4M7A - chains H and N of the 8 polymer chains in the assembly; structure by X-ray diffraction, 2.78 A resolution.

[Chain H]
Name: U6 snRNA-associated Sm-like protein LSm8
From: Saccharomyces cerevisiae
UniProtKB: P47093 (LSM8_YEAST); residue numbers follow UniProt; this construct covers 1-96
Sequence (96 residues; row label = number of the first residue in the row):
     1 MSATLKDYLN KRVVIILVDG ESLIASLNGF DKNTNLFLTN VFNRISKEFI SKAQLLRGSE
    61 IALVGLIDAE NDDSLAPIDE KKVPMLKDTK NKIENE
Unresolved in the structure: 1-3, 45-46, 68-96
Sequence notes: engineered mutation Leu17 (Lys in P47093), Ser22 (Cys in P47093), Leu38 (Ile in P47093), Ser51 (Cys in P47093)

[Chain N]
Name: U6 snRNA-associated Sm-like protein LSm4
From: Saccharomyces cerevisiae
UniProtKB: P40070 (LSM4_YEAST); residue numbers follow UniProt; this construct covers 1-93
Sequence (93 residues; row label = number of the first residue in the row):
     1 MLPLYLLTNA KGQQMQIELK NGEIIQGILT NVDNWMNLTL SNVTEYSEES AINSEDNAES
    61 SKAVKLNEIY IRGTFIKFIK LQDNIIDKVK QQI
Unresolved in the structure: 48-63, 84-93

[How chain H and chain N interact]
Residue-residue contacts (22):
  Gly29(H) - Met1(N)
  Phe30(H) - Pro3(N)
  Asp31(H) - Pro3(N)
  Asn35(H) - Pro3(N)
  Phe37(H) - Met1(N)
  Phe37(H) - Pro3(N)  hydrophobic
  Phe37(H) - Leu6(N)  hydrophobic
  Ile50(H) - Lys80(N)
  Lys52(H) - Gln82(N)
  Ala53(H) - Leu81(N)  hydrogen bond (backbone-backbone)
  Gln54(H) - Ile79(N)
  Gln54(H) - Lys80(N)
  Leu55(H) - Pro3(N)  hydrophobic
  Leu55(H) - Phe78(N)
  Leu55(H) - Ile79(N)  hydrogen bond (backbone-backbone)
  Leu56(H) - Phe78(N)  hydrophobic
  Arg57(H) - Trp35(N)
  Arg57(H) - Gly73(N)
  Arg57(H) - Ile76(N)
  Arg57(H) - Lys77(N)  hydrogen bond (backbone-backbone)
  Ser59(H) - Lys20(N)
  Glu60(H) - Lys77(N)
Other interface residues (no listed pair), chain H (15 interface residues in all): Asn28
Other interface residues (no listed pair), chain N (18 interface residues in all): Leu2, Leu7, Met36, Thr74, Asp83

[Summary]
15 residues of chain H face 18 of chain N across their interface, with 3 hydrogen bonds. Main-chain hydrogen
bonds include Ala53(H)-Leu81(N), Leu55(H)-Ile79(N) and Arg57(H)-Lys77(N).
Chain H is U6 snRNA-associated Sm-like protein LSm8 and chain N is U6 snRNA-associated Sm-like protein LSm4,
both from Saccharomyces cerevisiae; the structure, Crystal structure of Lsm2-8 complex bound to the 3' end
sequence of U6 snRNA, was determined by X-ray diffraction (same publication as 4M77, 4M78, 4M7D and 4M75).
